PDB entry 7O17 | electron microscopy, 4.50 A resolution (low resolution: residue-level contacts below are approximate; hydrogen-bond / salt-bridge calls are withheld) | chains D and E of the 5 polymer chains in the assembly

[Chain D (and E)]
Name: Probable ABC transporter permease protein NosY
Organism: Pseudomonas stutzeri ATCC 14405
Notes: chain E of this document is another copy of the same molecule, construct and numbering; everything in this record applies to it too
Reference sequence: P19845 (NOSY_PSEST); residue numbers follow UniProt; this construct covers 1-276
Sequence (276 residues; each row starts with the number of its first residue):
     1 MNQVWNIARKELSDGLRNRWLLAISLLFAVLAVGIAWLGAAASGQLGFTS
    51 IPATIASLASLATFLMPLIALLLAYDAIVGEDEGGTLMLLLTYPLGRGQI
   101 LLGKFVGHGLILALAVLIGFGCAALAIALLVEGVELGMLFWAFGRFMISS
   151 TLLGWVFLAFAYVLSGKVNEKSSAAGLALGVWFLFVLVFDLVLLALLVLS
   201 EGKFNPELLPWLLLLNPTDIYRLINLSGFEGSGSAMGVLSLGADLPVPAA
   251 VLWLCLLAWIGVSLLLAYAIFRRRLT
Unresolved in the structure: 1, 275-276 (chain E: 1, 231-244, 275-276)

[How chain D and chain E interact]
Contacting residue pairs (38; chain D residue first):
  Asn18(D) - Glu170(E)
  Asn18(D) - Ser172(E)
  Asn18(D) - Ser173(E)
  Trp20(D) - Val168(E)
  Trp20(D) - Leu177(E)
  Leu21(D) - Ser172(E)
  Leu27(D) - Phe183(E)
  Val30(D) - Phe183(E)
  Leu31(D) - Phe183(E)
  Leu38(D) - Leu191(E)
  Ala42(D) - Val198(E)
  Ser43(D) - Val198(E)
  Gly44(D) - Val198(E)
  Phe64(D) - Phe64(E)
  Leu68(D) - Leu68(E)
  Leu68(D) - Leu179(E)
  Leu72(D) - Leu179(E)
  Tyr75(D) - Tyr75(E)
  Asp76(D) - Lys171(E)
  Val168(D) - Trp20(E)
  Lys171(D) - Asp76(E)
  Lys171(D) - Lys171(E)
  Ser172(D) - Asn18(E)
  Ser172(D) - Leu21(E)
  Ser173(D) - Asn18(E)
  Ala175(D) - Leu72(E)
  Ala175(D) - Tyr75(E)
  Leu179(D) - Leu27(E)
  Leu179(D) - Ile69(E)
  Leu179(D) - Leu72(E)
  Gly180(D) - Leu27(E)
  Phe183(D) - Leu27(E)
  Phe183(D) - Val30(E)
  Phe183(D) - Leu31(E)
  Leu194(D) - Ala40(E)
  Val198(D) - Ala42(E)
  Val198(D) - Ser43(E)
  Leu199(D) - Ser43(E)
Also at the interface, not in a pair above, chain D (34 interface residues in all): Ala40, Leu61, Leu65, Leu73, Glu170, Gly176, Trp182, Leu191
Also at the interface, not in a pair above, chain E (35 interface residues in all): Arg17, Ile24, Leu38, Gly44, Leu65, Lys167, Ala175, Gly176, Leu187, Leu194

[In short]
34 residues of chain D face 35 of chain E across their interface.
Chain D and chain E are both Probable ABC transporter permease protein NosY (Pseudomonas stutzeri ATCC 14405);
the structure, ABC transporter NosDFY E154Q, ATP-bound in lipid nanodisc, was determined by electron
microscopy together with 7O0Y, 7O0Z, 7O10, 7O11, 7O12, 7O13 and 10 further entries from the same study.
